Entry 6OUS (X-ray diffraction, 3.40 A resolution); this record covers chains B and F of the 12 polymer chains in the assembly.

Chain B (and F):
Name: Fusion glycoprotein F1 fused with Fibritin trimerization domain
From: Human respiratory syncytial virus A2
Notes: chain F of this document is another copy of the same molecule, construct and numbering; everything in this record applies to it too
UniProtKB: chimeric construct of P03420, M1E1E4: residues 137-513 from P03420 (FUS_HRSVA) positions 137-513 (same numbers); residues 518-545 from M1E1E4 positions 1-28 (UniProt number = residue number - 517)
Amino-acid sequence (414 residues; row label = number of the first residue in the row):
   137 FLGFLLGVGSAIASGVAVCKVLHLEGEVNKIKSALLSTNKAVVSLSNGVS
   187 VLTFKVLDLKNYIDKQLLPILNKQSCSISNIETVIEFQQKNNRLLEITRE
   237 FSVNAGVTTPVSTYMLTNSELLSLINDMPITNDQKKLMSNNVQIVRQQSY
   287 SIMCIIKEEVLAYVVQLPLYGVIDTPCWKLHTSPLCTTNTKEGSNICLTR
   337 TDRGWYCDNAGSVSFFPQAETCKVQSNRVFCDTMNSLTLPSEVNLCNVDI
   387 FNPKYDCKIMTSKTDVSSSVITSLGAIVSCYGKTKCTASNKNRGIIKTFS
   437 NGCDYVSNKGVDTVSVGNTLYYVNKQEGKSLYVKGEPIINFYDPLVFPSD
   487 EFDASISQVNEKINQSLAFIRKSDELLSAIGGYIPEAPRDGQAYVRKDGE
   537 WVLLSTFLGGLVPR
Not modelled in the structure: 208-210, 544-550 (chain F: 209-215, 545-550)
Differences from the reference sequence: conflict C155 (Ser in P03420), F190 (Ser in P03420), L207 (Val in P03420), C290 (Ser in P03420), V379 (Ile in P03420), V447 (Met in P03420); linker (514-517); expression tag (546-550)
Disulfide bonds: C155-C290, C313-C343, C322-C333, C358-C367, C382-C393, C416-C422
Covalent attachments: N-acetylglucosamine (NAG) linked to N500
UniProt features mapped onto this chain:
  - region: F137 to V157 (Fusion peptide)
  - glycosylation: N500 (N-linked (GlcNAc...) asparagine)
What the authors report for this chain:
  - conformationally variable residues (loop rearrangement): G464 to K470

Interface between chain B and chain F:
Residue-residue contacts (71):
  L141(B) - T400(F)
  G143(B) - S405(F)
  V144(B) - R339(F)
  V144(B) - S405(F)  hydrogen bond (backbone-backbone)
  V144(B) - V406(F)
  V144(B) - I407(F)  hydrogen bond (backbone-backbone)
  G145(B) - I407(F)
  S146(B) - N460(F)  hydrogen bond
  A149(B) - Y458(F)
  A149(B) - N460(F)
  S150(B) - Y458(F)
  K156(B) - Q462(F)
  K156(B) - E463(F)
  Q224(B) - I221(F)
  Q224(B) - Q225(F)
  E232(B) - Y250(F)
  R235(B) - T249(F)
  R235(B) - Y250(F)  hydrogen bond
  S238(B) - T249(F)
  S238(B) - Q279(F)
  S238(B) - R282(F)
  V239(B) - Q283(F)  hydrogen bond (backbone-side chain)
  A241(B) - Q279(F)
  A241(B) - Q283(F)
  N345(B) - N454(F)  hydrogen bond (backbone-side chain)
  A346(B) - N454(F)
  S348(B) - N454(F)  hydrogen bond
  S350(B) - N454(F)  hydrogen bond
  T369(B) - N454(F)
  T369(B) - T455(F)  hydrogen bond (backbone-side chain)
  M370(B) - Y457(F)  hydrophobic
  S372(B) - T455(F)  hydrogen bond
  L373(B) - S403(F)
  T374(B) - G453(F)
  T374(B) - N454(F)  hydrogen bond (side chain-backbone)
  K394(B) - T400(F)  hydrogen bond
  D486(B) - D486(F)
  E487(B) - D486(F)
  F488(B) - D486(F)
  D489(B) - S398(F)
  D489(B) - K399(F)
  D489(B) - T400(F)  hydrogen bond
  Q494(B) - K399(F)
  Q494(B) - S485(F)  hydrogen bond
  E497(B) - K399(F)  salt bridge
  K498(B) - S485(F)
  K498(B) - D486(F)
  F505(B) - F505(F)  hydrophobic
  L512(B) - L513(F)  hydrophobic
  G518(B) - P521(F)
  G518(B) - E522(F)  hydrogen bond (backbone-backbone)
  Y519(B) - I516(F)  hydrogen bond (side chain-backbone)
  Y519(B) - G517(F)
  Y519(B) - Y519(F)
  Y519(B) - I520(F)
  Y519(B) - P521(F)  hydrophobic
  I520(B) - I520(F)  hydrophobic
  I520(B) - P521(F)
  I520(B) - E522(F)
  I520(B) - W537(F)  hydrophobic
  V531(B) - Y530(F)
  V531(B) - V531(F)
  R532(B) - E522(F)  salt bridge
  R532(B) - A523(F)
  R532(B) - A529(F)
  R532(B) - Y530(F)  hydrogen bond (backbone-backbone)
  R532(B) - W537(F)
  K533(B) - A529(F)
  D534(B) - E522(F)
  G535(B) - E522(F)
  T542(B) - L540(F)
Also at the interface, not in a pair above, chain B (48 interface residues in all): A153, N183, I217, N240, V349, S509
Also at the interface, not in a pair above, chain F (57 interface residues in all): I217, E218, P246, S248, I280, V402, S404, T420, K427, N428, V452, L456, V459, K461, S509, R525, D526, Q528

Overview:
48 residues of chain B and 57 residues of chain F are in contact, with 17 hydrogen bonds and 2 salt bridges.
Polar contacts include E497(B)-K399(F), R532(B)-E522(F) and S146(B)-N460(F). Covalently linked
N-acetylglucosamine: at N500(B). The paper reports conformational variability at G464(B).
Both chains are Fusion glycoprotein F1 fused with Fibritin trimerization domain (Human respiratory syncytial
virus A2). Entry 6OUS (Structure of fusion glycoprotein from human respiratory syncytial virus) was determined
by X-ray diffraction.
